PDB entry 2FQG | X-ray diffraction, 2.30 A resolution | chain A

== Chain A ==
Molecule: Blue copper oxidase cueO
Source organism: Escherichia coli
Notes: EC 1.-.-.-
UniProtKB: P36649 (CUEO_ECOLI); residue numbers follow UniProt; this construct covers 29-516
Sequence (488 residues; row label = number of the first residue in the row):
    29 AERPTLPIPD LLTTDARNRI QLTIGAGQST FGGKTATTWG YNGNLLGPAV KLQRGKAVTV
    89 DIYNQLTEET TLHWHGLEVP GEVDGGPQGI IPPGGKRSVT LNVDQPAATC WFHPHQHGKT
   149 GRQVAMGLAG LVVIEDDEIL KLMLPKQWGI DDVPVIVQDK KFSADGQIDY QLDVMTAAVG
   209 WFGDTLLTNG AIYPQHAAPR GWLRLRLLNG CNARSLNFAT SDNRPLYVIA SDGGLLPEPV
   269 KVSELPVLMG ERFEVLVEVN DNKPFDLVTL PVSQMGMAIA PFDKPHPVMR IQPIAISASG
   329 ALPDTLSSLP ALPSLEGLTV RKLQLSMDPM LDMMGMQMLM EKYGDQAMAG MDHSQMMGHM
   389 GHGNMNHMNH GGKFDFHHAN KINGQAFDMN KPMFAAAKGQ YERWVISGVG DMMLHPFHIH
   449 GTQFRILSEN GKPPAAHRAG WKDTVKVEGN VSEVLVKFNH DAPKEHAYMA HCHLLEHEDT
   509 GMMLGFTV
Unresolved in the structure: 29-30, 380-401
Ion coordination: Na+ site 1: Gln49, Tyr91; Cu ion site 1: His101, His446; cu-O-cu linkage Cu: His103, His141, His143, His448, His499, His501; Na+ site 2: Tyr255, Glu286; Cu ion site 2: His443, Cys500, His505
Ligand contacts: cu-O-cu linkage (C2O): His101, His103, Trp139, His141, His143, His446, His448, His499, His501
Swiss-Prot annotation at these positions:
  - binding site (Cu cation): His101, His103, His141, His143, His443, His446, His448, His499, Cys500, His501, His505
  - mutagenesis: Glu106 (E106F: Increases oxidase activity with ABTS as substrate), Gly304 (G304K: Retains 20% of cuprous oxidase activity. Increases oxidase activity with ABTS as substrate. Shows dramatic conformational changes in methionine-rich helix and the relative regulatory loop), Met355 (M355L: Almost loss of oxidase activity with 2,6-DMP as substrate. Loss of the copper tolerance phenotype), Pro357 to His406 (Retains only 10% of cuprous oxidase activity. 30-fold and 10-fold increase in activities with ABTS and pPD, respectively, in the absence of exogenous Cu(2+), but does not change these activities in ...), Asp360 (D360A: Strong decrease in oxidase activity with 2,6-DMP as substrate. Loss of the copper tolerance phenotype), Asp439 (D439A: Decrease in oxidase activity with 2,6-DMP as substrate), Met441 (M441L: Strong decrease in oxidase activity with 2,6-DMP as substrate. Affects copper incorporation into the T1 copper site), Cys500 to His501 (Residual DMP oxidase activity and loss of resistance to copper. Decreases copper content), Cys500 (C500S: Loss of cuprous oxidase activity)

== Overview ==
Ligands of chain A: cu-O-cu linkage. Gln49 and Tyr91 form the Na+ site 1. His101 and His446 coordinate Cu ion
site 1. Curated annotation (UniProt) lists 11 Cu cation-binding residues and 10 mutagenesis sites.
Chain A is Blue copper oxidase cueO (Escherichia coli); the structure, Crystal Structures of E. coli Laccase
CueO under different copper binding situations, was determined by X-ray diffraction, deposited together with
2FQD, 2FQE and 2FQF.
